PDB entry 4HFF | X-ray diffraction, 2.40 A resolution | chains A and B

[Chain A]
Molecule: Putative cytoplasmic protein
Organism: Salmonella typhimurium
UniProtKB: Q93IS4 (Q93IS4_SALTY); numbering as in UniProt (aligned over 1-161)
Chain sequence (175 residues; numbered -13 to 161; the number before each row is that of its first residue; numbers below 1 keep their minus sign (Mse-13 is residue -13)):
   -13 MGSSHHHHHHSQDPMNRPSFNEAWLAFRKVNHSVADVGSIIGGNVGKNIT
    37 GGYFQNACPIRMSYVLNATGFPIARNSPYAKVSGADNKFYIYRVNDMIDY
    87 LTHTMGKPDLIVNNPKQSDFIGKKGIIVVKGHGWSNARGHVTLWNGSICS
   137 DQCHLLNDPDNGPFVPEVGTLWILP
Unresolved in the structure: -13 to 1, 143-147
Modified residues: Mse-13, Mse1 (selenomethionine); Mse48, Mse83, Mse91 (selenomethionine; parent Met)
Sequence notes: expression tag (-13 to 0)

[Chain B]
Molecule: Putative periplasmic protein
Organism: Salmonella typhimurium
UniProtKB: Q8ZRL5 (Q8ZRL5_SALTY); residue numbers follow UniProt; this construct covers 25-127
Chain sequence (104 residues; numbered 24 to 127; the number before each row is that of its first residue):
    24 MFAQEALTTQYSQSELLKNWALSHCLALVYKDDVVKNDARATASAYLEYG
    74 KQSVEIYHEIDEIAKKYSGLKYNGSISSDFNTMKCIDFIHDRELNELIKR
   124 RVEK
Unresolved in the structure: 24-27
Modified residues: Mse24 (selenomethionine); Mse106 (selenomethionine; parent Met)
Sequence notes: expression tag (24)

[How chain A and chain B interact]
Residue-residue contacts - 31 pairs, chain A then chain B:
  Asn34(A) - Val77(B)
  Asn34(A) - His81(B)  hydrogen bond
  Thr36(A) - Arg63(B)
  Gly38(A) - Arg63(B)
  Tyr39(A) - Trp43(B)  hydrophobic
  Tyr39(A) - Leu70(B)
  Tyr39(A) - Tyr80(B)
  Tyr39(A) - His81(B)
  Tyr39(A) - Asp84(B)  hydrogen bond
  Gln41(A) - Arg63(B)
  Gln41(A) - Ser67(B)
  Tyr78(A) - Leu70(B)  hydrophobic
  Tyr78(A) - Gln75(B)
  Tyr78(A) - Ser76(B)
  Tyr78(A) - Val77(B)  hydrogen bond (side chain-backbone)
  Arg79(A) - Leu70(B)  hydrogen bond (side chain-backbone)
  Arg79(A) - Glu71(B)  hydrogen bond (side chain-backbone)
  Arg79(A) - Gly73(B)  hydrogen bond (side chain-backbone)
  Arg79(A) - Gln75(B)  hydrogen bond (side chain-backbone)
  Arg79(A) - Tyr80(B)  hydrogen bond
  Val80(A) - Glu71(B)  hydrogen bond (backbone-side chain)
  Asn81(A) - Glu71(B)  hydrogen bond (backbone-side chain)
  Ser121(A) - Ala29(B)
  Ser121(A) - Thr31(B)  hydrogen bond (backbone-side chain)
  Ser121(A) - Ala68(B)
  Asn122(A) - Ala68(B)
  Asn122(A) - Glu71(B)
  Asn122(A) - Tyr72(B)
  Ala123(A) - Tyr72(B)  hydrogen bond (backbone-side chain)
  Arg124(A) - Thr32(B)
  Arg124(A) - Tyr72(B)  hydrogen bond
Interface residues without a listed pair, chain A (18 interface residues in all): Gly37, Phe40, Val68, Gly119, Trp120
Interface residues without a listed pair, chain B (20 interface residues in all): Glu28, Ala64, Lys74

[Overview]
18 residues of chain A and 20 residues of chain B are in contact, with 13 hydrogen bonds. Among the polar
pairs are Asn34(A)-His81(B), Tyr39(A)-Asp84(B) and Tyr78(A)-Val77(B).
Chain A is Putative cytoplasmic protein and chain B is Putative periplasmic protein, both from Salmonella
typhimurium; the structure, Crystal structure of the type VI effector-immunity complex Tae4-Tai4 from
Salmonella Typhimurium, was determined by X-ray diffraction, deposited together with 4HFK and 4HFL.
